PDB entry 6JN2 | X-ray diffraction, 3.60 A resolution | chains A and B

== Chain A ==
Name: Protein AF-10
Source organism: Homo sapiens
UniProtKB: P55197 (AF10_HUMAN); residues 699-782 here = UniProt positions 699-782
Sequence (98 residues; row label = number of the first residue in the row):
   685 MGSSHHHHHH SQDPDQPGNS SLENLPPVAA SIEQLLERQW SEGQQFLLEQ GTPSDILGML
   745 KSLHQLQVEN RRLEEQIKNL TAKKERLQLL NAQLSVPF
Not modelled in the structure: 685-714, 782
Differences from the reference sequence: expression tag (685-698)
Curated features (UniProtKB/Swiss-Prot):
  - region: Leu750 to Leu778 (Leucine-zipper)

== Chain B ==
Name: Histone-lysine N-methyltransferase, H3 lysine-79 specific
Source organism: Homo sapiens
Notes: EC 2.1.1.43
UniProtKB: Q8TEK3 (DOT1L_HUMAN); residues 470-550 here = UniProt positions 470-550
Sequence (82 residues; numbered 469 to 550; the number before each row is that of its first residue):
   469 MHSPNPLLVA PTPPALQKLL ESFKIQYLQF LAYTKTPQYK ASLQELLGQE KEKNAQLLGA
   529 AQQLLSHCQA QKEEIRRLFQ QK
Not modelled in the structure: 469-482, 550
Differences from the reference sequence: expression tag (469)
Curated features (UniProtKB/Swiss-Prot):
  - modified residue: Ser471 (Phosphoserine), Thr480 (Phosphothreonine)

== Chain A / chain B interface ==
Residue-residue contacts (43):
  Leu731(A) with Tyr495(B), hydrophobic
  Gln734(A) with Leu499(B); Lys503(B), hydrogen bond (backbone-side chain)
  Gly735(A) with Lys503(B)
  Asp739(A) with Tyr507(B), hydrogen bond (backbone-side chain); Lys508(B), salt bridge
  Ile740(A) with Tyr507(B), hydrogen bond (backbone-side chain)
  Met743(A) with Tyr507(B); Lys508(B); Leu511(B), hydrophobic; Gln512(B)
  Ser746(A) with Leu515(B)
  Leu747(A) with Leu511(B); Leu514(B), hydrophobic; Leu515(B), hydrophobic; Glu518(B)
  Leu750(A) with Glu518(B); Lys519(B)
  Gln751(A) with Glu518(B), hydrogen bond (backbone-side chain); Lys521(B)
  Glu753(A) with Asn522(B), hydrogen bond
  Asn754(A) with Glu518(B); Lys521(B); Asn522(B), hydrogen bond; Leu525(B)
  Leu757(A) with Leu525(B), hydrophobic; Leu526(B)
  Glu758(A) with Leu525(B)
  Ile761(A) with Leu525(B); Ala529(B); Leu532(B)
  Leu764(A) with Leu532(B); Leu533(B), hydrophobic
  Thr765(A) with Leu532(B)
  Lys767(A) with Lys540(B)
  Lys768(A) with Cys536(B)
  Leu771(A) with Gln539(B); Lys540(B)
  Gln772(A) with Gln539(B), hydrogen bond (backbone-side chain)
  Asn775(A) with Ile543(B); Leu546(B)
  Leu778(A) with Leu546(B), hydrophobic; Phe547(B)
Interface residues without a listed pair, chain A (24 interface residues in all): Thr736
Interface residues without a listed pair, chain B (26 interface residues in all): Ala528, Glu542

== In short ==
Chain A and chain B form an interface of 24 and 26 residues respectively, with 7 hydrogen bonds and 1 salt
bridge. Polar contacts include Asp739(A)-Lys508(B), Gln734(A)-Lys503(B) and Asp739(A)-Tyr507(B).
Chain A is Protein AF-10 and chain B is Histone-lysine N-methyltransferase, H3 lysine-79 specific, both from
Homo sapiens; the structure, Crystal structure of the coiled-coil domains of human DOT1L in complex with AF10,
was determined by X-ray diffraction.
